Entry 5Y88 (electron microscopy, 3.46 A resolution); this record covers chains A and B of the 44 polymer chains in the assembly.

[Chain A]
Name: Pre-mRNA-splicing factor 8
Organism: Saccharomyces cerevisiae (strain ATCC 204508 / S288c)
UniProt: P33334 (PRP8_YEAST); residues 1-2413 here = UniProt positions 1-2413
Chain sequence (2413 residues; row label = number of the first residue in the row):
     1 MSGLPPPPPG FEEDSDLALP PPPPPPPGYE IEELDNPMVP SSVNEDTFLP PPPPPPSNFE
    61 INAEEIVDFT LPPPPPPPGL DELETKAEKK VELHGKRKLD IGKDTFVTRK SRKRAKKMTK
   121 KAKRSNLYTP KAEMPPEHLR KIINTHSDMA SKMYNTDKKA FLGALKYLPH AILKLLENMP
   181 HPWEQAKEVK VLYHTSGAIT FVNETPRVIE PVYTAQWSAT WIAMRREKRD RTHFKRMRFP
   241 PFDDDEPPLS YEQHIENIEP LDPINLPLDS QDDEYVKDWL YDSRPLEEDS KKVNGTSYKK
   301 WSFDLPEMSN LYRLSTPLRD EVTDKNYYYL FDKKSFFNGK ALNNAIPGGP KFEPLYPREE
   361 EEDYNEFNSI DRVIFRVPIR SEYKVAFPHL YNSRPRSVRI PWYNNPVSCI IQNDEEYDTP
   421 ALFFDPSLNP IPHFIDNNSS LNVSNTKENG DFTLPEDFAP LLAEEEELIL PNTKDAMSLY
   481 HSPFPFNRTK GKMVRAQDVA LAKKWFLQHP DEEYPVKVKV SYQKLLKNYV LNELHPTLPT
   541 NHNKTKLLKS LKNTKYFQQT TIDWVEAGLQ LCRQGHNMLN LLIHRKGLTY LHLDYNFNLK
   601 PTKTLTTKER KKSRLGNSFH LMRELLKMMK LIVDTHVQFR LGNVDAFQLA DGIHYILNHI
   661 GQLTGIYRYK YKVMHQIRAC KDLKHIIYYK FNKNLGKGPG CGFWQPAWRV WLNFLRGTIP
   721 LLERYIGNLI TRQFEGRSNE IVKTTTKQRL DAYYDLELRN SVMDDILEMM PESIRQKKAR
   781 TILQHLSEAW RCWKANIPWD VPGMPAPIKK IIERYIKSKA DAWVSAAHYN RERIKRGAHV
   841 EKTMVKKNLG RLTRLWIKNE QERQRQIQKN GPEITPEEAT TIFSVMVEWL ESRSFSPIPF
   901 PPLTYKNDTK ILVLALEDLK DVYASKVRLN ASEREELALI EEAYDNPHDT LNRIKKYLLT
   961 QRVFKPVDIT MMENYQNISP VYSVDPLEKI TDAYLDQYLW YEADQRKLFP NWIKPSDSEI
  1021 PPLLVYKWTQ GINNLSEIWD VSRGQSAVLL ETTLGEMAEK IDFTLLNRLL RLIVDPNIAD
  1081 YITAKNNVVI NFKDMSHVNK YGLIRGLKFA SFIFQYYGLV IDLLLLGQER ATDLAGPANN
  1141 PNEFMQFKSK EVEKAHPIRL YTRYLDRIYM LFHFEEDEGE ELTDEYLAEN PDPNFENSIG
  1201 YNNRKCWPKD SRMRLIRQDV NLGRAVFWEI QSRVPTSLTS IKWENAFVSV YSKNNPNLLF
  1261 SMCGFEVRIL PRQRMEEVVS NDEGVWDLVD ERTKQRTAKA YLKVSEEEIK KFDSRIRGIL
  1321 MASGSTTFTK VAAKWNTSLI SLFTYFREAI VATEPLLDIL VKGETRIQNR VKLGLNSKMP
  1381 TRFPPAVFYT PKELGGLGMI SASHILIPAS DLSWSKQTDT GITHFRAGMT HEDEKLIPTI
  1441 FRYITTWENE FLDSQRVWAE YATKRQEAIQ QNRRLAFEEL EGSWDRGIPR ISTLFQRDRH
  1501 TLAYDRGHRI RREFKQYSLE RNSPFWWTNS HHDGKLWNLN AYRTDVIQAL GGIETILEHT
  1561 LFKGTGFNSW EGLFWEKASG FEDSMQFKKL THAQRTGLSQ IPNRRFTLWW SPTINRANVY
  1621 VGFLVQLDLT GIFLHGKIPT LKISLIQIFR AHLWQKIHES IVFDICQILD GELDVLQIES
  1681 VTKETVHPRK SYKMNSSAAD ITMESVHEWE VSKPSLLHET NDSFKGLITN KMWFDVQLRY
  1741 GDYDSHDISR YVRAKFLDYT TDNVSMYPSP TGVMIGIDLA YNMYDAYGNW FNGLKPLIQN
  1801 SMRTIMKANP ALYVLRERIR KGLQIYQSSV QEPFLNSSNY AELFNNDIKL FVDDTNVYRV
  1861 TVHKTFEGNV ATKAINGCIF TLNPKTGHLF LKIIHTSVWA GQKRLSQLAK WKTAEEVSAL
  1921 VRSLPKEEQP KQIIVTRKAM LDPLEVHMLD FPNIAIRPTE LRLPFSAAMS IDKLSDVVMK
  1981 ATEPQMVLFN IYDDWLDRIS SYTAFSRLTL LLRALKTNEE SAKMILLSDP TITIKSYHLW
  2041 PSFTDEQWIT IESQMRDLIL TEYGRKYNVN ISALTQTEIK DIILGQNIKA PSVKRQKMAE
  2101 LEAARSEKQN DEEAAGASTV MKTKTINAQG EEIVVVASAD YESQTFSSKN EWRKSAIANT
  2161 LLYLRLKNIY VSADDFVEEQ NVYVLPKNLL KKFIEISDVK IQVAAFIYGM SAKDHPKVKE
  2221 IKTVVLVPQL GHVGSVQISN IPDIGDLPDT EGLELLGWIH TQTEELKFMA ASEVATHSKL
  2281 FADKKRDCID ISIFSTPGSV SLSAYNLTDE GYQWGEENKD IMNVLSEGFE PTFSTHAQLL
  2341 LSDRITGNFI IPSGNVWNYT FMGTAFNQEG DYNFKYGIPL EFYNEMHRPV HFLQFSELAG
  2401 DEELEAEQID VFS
Not modelled in the structure: 1-126, 432-449, 1577-1602, 1828-1839, 2086-2413
Residues lining bound ligands: inositol hexakisphosphate (IHP): Arg236, Lys517, His659, Lys681, Lys684, His685, Tyr688, Asn692, Lys697, Gly698, Tyr1620
Curated features (UniProtKB/Swiss-Prot):
  - region: Met1585 to Leu1598 (Important for branch point selection)
  - mutagenesis: His1658 (H1658S: No effect on viability), Glu1684 (E1684Q: No effect on viability), His1687 (H1687S: No effect on viability), Asp1700 (D1700N: No effect on viability), Asp1735 (D1735N: No effect on viability), Asp1853 (D1853A: Alters protein folding. Severely impaired growth. Strongly reduced growth at 35 degrees Celsius; when associated with A-1854; D1853N: Reduced growth at 30 degrees Celsius ...), Asp1854 (D1854A: Reduced growth at 30 degrees Celsius. Strongly reduced growth at 16 degrees Celsius. Strongly reduced growth at 35 degrees Celsius; when associated with A-1853 ...), Thr1855 (T1855A: Reduced growth at 30 degrees Celsius. Strongly reduced growth at 16 degrees Celsius), Thr1936 (T1936A: Reduced growth at 30 degrees Celsius. Strongly reduced growth at 16 degrees Celsius), Arg1937 (R1937K: Severely impaired growth. Reduced growth at 30 degrees Celsius. Strongly reduced growth at 16 degrees Celsius)

[Chain B]
Molecule: U5 snRNA
Organism: Saccharomyces cerevisiae S288c
Sequence (214 nucleotides; row label = number of the first residue in the row):
     1 AAGCAGCUUU ACAGAUCAAU GGCGGAGGGA GGUCAACAUC AAGAACUGUG GGCCUUUUAU
    61 UGCCUAUAGA ACUUAUAACG AACAUGGUUC UUGCCUUUUA CCAGAACCAU CCGGGUGUUG
   121 UCUCCAUAGA AACAGGUAAA GCUGUCCGUU ACUGUGGGCU UGCCAUAUUU UUUGGAACUU
   181 UUCUGCCCUU UUUCUCAAUG AGUAAGGAGG GCGU
Not modelled in the structure: 1-27, 56-59, 128-162, 184-214

[Interface between chain A and chain B]
Residue-residue contacts (116):
  Leu127(A) - U121(B)  sugar contact
  Tyr128(A) - C34(B)  hydrogen bond to the sugar
  Tyr128(A) - A35(B)  hydrogen bond to the sugar
  Tyr128(A) - G120(B)  base contact
  Tyr128(A) - U121(B)  hydrogen bond to the sugar
  Thr129(A) - U121(B)  sugar contact
  Pro130(A) - U121(B)  sugar contact
  Pro130(A) - C122(B)  sugar contact
  His170(A) - C112(B)  salt bridge to the phosphate
  Leu173(A) - C112(B)  sugar contact
  Lys174(A) - G113(B)  salt bridge to the phosphate
  Lys190(A) - U33(B)  sugar contact
  Lys190(A) - C34(B)  salt bridge to the phosphate
  Glu204(A) - U33(B)  base contact
  Thr205(A) - U33(B)  hydrogen bond to the base
  Arg207(A) - U33(B)  hydrogen bond to the base
  Arg284(A) - U33(B)  hydrogen bond to the base
  Asn294(A) - G32(B)  hydrogen bond to the phosphate
  Gly295(A) - G31(B)  phosphate contact
  Gly295(A) - G32(B)  phosphate contact
  Thr296(A) - G32(B)  phosphate contact
  Thr296(A) - U33(B)  phosphate contact
  Ser297(A) - G32(B)  hydrogen bond to the phosphate
  Ser297(A) - U33(B)  hydrogen bond to the phosphate
  Lys299(A) - G115(B)  salt bridge to the phosphate
  Lys300(A) - U116(B)  salt bridge to the phosphate
  Lys325(A) - U76(B)  base contact
  Asp332(A) - U76(B)  base contact
  Lys333(A) - A77(B)  salt bridge to the phosphate
  Lys334(A) - U76(B)  phosphate contact
  Lys334(A) - A77(B)  salt bridge to the phosphate
  Lys340(A) - G104(B)  hydrogen bond to the phosphate
  Lys340(A) - A105(B)  salt bridge to the phosphate
  Phe352(A) - G104(B)  phosphate contact
  Glu353(A) - A103(B)  phosphate contact
  Glu353(A) - G104(B)  phosphate contact
  Leu355(A) - G104(B)  sugar contact
  Leu355(A) - A105(B)  sugar contact
  Trp402(A) - U76(B)  stacking on the base
  Phe484(A) - A81(B)  stacking on the base
  Arg488(A) - A81(B)  base contact
  Val494(A) - A81(B)  phosphate contact
  Arg495(A) - G80(B)  base contact
  Arg495(A) - C112(B)  hydrogen bond to the sugar
  Arg495(A) - G113(B)  hydrogen bond to the sugar
  Gln497(A) - A82(B)  sugar contact
  Asp498(A) - A82(B)  hydrogen bond to the sugar
  Lys503(A) - A82(B)  sugar contact
  Lys503(A) - C83(B)  salt bridge to the phosphate
  Lys527(A) - A103(B)  phosphate contact
  Lys527(A) - G104(B)  salt bridge to the phosphate
  Leu531(A) - G104(B)  phosphate contact
  Asn532(A) - C83(B)  hydrogen bond to the base
  Asn532(A) - A84(B)  hydrogen bond to the phosphate
  His535(A) - A105(B)  salt bridge to the phosphate
  His535(A) - A106(B)  phosphate contact
  Thr537(A) - A84(B)  base contact
  Leu538(A) - A41(B)  base contact
  Pro539(A) - C79(B)  hydrogen bond to the base
  Pro539(A) - G80(B)  base contact
  Pro539(A) - G113(B)  base contact
  Thr540(A) - U110(B)  phosphate contact
  Thr540(A) - C111(B)  base contact
  Asn541(A) - C40(B)  hydrogen bond to the base
  Asn541(A) - A41(B)  phosphate contact
  Asn541(A) - C79(B)  base contact
  Asn543(A) - C112(B)  phosphate contact
  Asn543(A) - G113(B)  hydrogen bond to the base
  Lys544(A) - G114(B)  base contact
  Lys546(A) - G113(B)  base contact
  Lys549(A) - A35(B)  phosphate contact
  Lys549(A) - A36(B)  salt bridge to the phosphate
  Lys552(A) - C34(B)  phosphate contact
  Lys552(A) - A35(B)  salt bridge to the phosphate
  Gln559(A) - C34(B)  hydrogen bond to the phosphate
  Arg668(A) - A100(B)  sugar contact
  Lys670(A) - G86(B)  salt bridge to the phosphate
  Lys670(A) - A100(B)  phosphate contact
  Lys670(A) - C101(B)  salt bridge to the phosphate
  Tyr671(A) - A100(B)  hydrogen bond to the sugar
  Tyr671(A) - C101(B)  sugar contact
  Lys672(A) - U85(B)  phosphate contact
  Lys672(A) - G86(B)  salt bridge to the phosphate
  Lys672(A) - C101(B)  hydrogen bond to the phosphate
  Lys672(A) - C102(B)  phosphate contact
  His675(A) - C102(B)  salt bridge to the phosphate
  His675(A) - A103(B)  salt bridge to the phosphate
  Gln676(A) - A84(B)  phosphate contact
  Gln676(A) - U85(B)  phosphate contact
  Arg678(A) - A103(B)  salt bridge to the phosphate
  Arg709(A) - A82(B)  hydrogen bond to the phosphate
  Arg709(A) - C83(B)  salt bridge to the phosphate
  Asn713(A) - C83(B)  sugar contact
  Asn713(A) - A84(B)  hydrogen bond to the sugar
  Phe714(A) - A84(B)  sugar contact
  Arg716(A) - A84(B)  hydrogen bond to the base
  Arg716(A) - C111(B)  hydrogen bond to the base
  Arg716(A) - C112(B)  sugar contact
  Gly717(A) - A84(B)  hydrogen bond to the sugar
  Gly717(A) - U85(B)  sugar contact
  Pro720(A) - U110(B)  sugar contact
  Pro720(A) - C111(B)  sugar contact
  Leu721(A) - U85(B)  sugar contact
  Leu721(A) - G86(B)  sugar contact
  Arg724(A) - G86(B)  hydrogen bond to the sugar
  Arg836(A) - U92(B)  salt bridge to the phosphate
  Ala838(A) - G93(B)  phosphate contact
  His839(A) - C94(B)  base contact
  His839(A) - C95(B)  hydrogen bond to the base
  His839(A) - U97(B)  salt bridge to the phosphate
  Lys842(A) - U96(B)  hydrogen bond to the sugar
  Met1321(A) - C95(B)  hydrogen bond to the sugar
  Met1321(A) - U96(B)  sugar contact
  Lys1362(A) - C94(B)  phosphate contact
  Arg1366(A) - C94(B)  salt bridge to the phosphate
  Arg1366(A) - C95(B)  salt bridge to the phosphate
Interface residues without a listed pair, chain A (91 interface residues in all): Glu177, Asn203, Pro206, Tyr298, Lys351, Pro357, Arg358, Asn405, Lys492, Ala500, Glu533, Leu534, Asn617, Tyr669, Ile719, Tyr725, Gly837, Glu841, Leu1320, Arg1370
Interface residues without a listed pair, chain B (43 interface residues in all): U91, U99

[Summary]
91 residues of chain A and 43 residues of chain B are in contact; the contacts include 30 hydrogen bonds, 24
salt bridges and 2 aromatic stacking contacts. Among the polar pairs are Thr205(A)-U33(B), Arg207(A)-U33(B)
and Arg284(A)-U33(B). Bound to chain A: inositol hexakisphosphate.
Chain A is Pre-mRNA-splicing factor 8 (Saccharomyces cerevisiae (strain ATCC 204508 / S288c)) and chain B is
U5 snRNA (Saccharomyces cerevisiae S288c); the structure, Cryo-EM structure of the intron-lariat spliceosome
ready for disassembly from S.cerevisiae at 3.5 angstrom, was determined by electron microscopy.
